PDB entry 8VZM | X-ray diffraction, 2.51 A resolution | chains A and B of the 4 polymer chains in the assembly

Chain A:
Name: DNA ligase 1
From: Homo sapiens
Notes: EC 6.5.1.1
UniProtKB: P18858 (DNLI1_HUMAN); numbering as in UniProt (aligned over 261-918)
Amino-acid sequence (669 residues; each row starts with the number of its first residue):
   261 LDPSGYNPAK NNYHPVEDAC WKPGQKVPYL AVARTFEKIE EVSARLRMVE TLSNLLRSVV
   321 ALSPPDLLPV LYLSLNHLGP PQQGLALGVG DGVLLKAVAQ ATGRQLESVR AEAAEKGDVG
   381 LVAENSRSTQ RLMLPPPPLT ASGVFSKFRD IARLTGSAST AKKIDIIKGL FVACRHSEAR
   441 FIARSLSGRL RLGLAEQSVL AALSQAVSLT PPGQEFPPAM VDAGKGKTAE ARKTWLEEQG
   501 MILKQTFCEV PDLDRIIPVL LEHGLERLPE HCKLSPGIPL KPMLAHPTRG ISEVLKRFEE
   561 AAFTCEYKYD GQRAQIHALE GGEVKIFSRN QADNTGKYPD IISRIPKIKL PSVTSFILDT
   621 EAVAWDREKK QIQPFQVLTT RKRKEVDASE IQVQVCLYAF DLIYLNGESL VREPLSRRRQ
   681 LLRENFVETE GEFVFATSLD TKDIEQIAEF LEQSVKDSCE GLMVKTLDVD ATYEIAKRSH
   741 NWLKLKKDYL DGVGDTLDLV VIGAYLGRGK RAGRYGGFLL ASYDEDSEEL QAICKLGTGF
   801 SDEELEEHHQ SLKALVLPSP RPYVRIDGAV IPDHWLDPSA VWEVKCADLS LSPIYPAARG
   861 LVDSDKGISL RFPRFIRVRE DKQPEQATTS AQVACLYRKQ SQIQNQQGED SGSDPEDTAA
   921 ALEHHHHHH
Unresolved in the structure: 907-929
Construct notes: conflict Ala346 (Glu in P18858), Ala592 (Glu in P18858); expression tag (919-929)
Small-molecule neighbours: adenosine monophosphate (AMP): Glu566, Tyr567, Lys568, Tyr569, Arg573, Glu621, Phe660, Ala696, Met723, Lys725, Trp742, Lys744, Lys746
From the paper describing this entry:
  - binding site for the 11-nt DNA/RNA hybrid strand (chain B): Asp570, Arg871
  - catalytic residues: Lys568 (citing earlier work)

Chain B:
Molecule: 11-nt DNA/RNA hybrid strand
Sequence (11 nucleotides; row label = number of the first residue in the row):
     1 GCTGATGCGT A

Interface between chain A and chain B:
Residue-residue contacts (21):
  Ala346(A) - DC8(B)  phosphate contact
  Ala346(A) - DG9(B)  phosphate contact
  Leu347(A) - DC8(B)  phosphate contact
  Gly348(A) - DG7(B)  phosphate contact
  Gly348(A) - DC8(B)  hydrogen bond to the phosphate
  Gly350(A) - DG7(B)  phosphate contact
  Gly571(A) - A11(B)  sugar contact
  Gln572(A) - DT10(B)  phosphate contact
  Gln572(A) - A11(B)  phosphate contact
  Arg573(A) - A11(B)  hydrogen bond to the phosphate
  Ser588(A) - DT10(B)  hydrogen bond to the phosphate
  Arg589(A) - A11(B)  phosphate contact
  Asn590(A) - DT10(B)  hydrogen bond to the phosphate
  Ala592(A) - DT10(B)  phosphate contact
  Asn594(A) - DT10(B)  phosphate contact
  Phe635(A) - DT10(B)  sugar contact
  Phe635(A) - A11(B)  sugar contact
  Arg643(A) - DG9(B)  hydrogen bond to the base
  Arg643(A) - DT10(B)  sugar contact
  Arg871(A) - A11(B)  hydrogen bond to the sugar
  Phe872(A) - A11(B)  base contact
Also at the interface, not in a pair above, chain A (20 interface residues in all): Val349, Asp351, Asp570, Glu720

In short:
20 residues of chain A and 5 residues of chain B are in contact; the contacts include 6 hydrogen bonds. Polar
pairs include Arg643(A)-DG9(B), Arg871(A)-A11(B) and Gly348(A)-DC8(B). Bound to chain A: adenosine
monophosphate. The paper reports the catalytic residue Lys568(A); a binding site for the 11-nt DNA/RNA hybrid
strand (chain B) at Asp570(A) and Arg871(A).
Chain A is DNA ligase 1 (Homo sapiens) and chain B is an 11-nt DNA/RNA hybrid strand; the structure, DNA
Ligase 1 captured with pre-step 3 ligation at the rA:T nicksite, was determined by X-ray diffraction together
with 8VDN, 8VDS, 8VDT and 8VZL from the same study.
